PDB entry 7G8K | X-ray diffraction, 1.49 A resolution | chains A and B

[Chain A]
Name: Transforming protein RhoA
Organism: Homo sapiens
Notes: EC 3.6.5.2
UniProtKB: P61586 (RHOA_HUMAN); residue numbers follow UniProt; this construct covers 1-184
Chain sequence (185 residues; each row starts with the number of its first residue; numbering starts at 0):
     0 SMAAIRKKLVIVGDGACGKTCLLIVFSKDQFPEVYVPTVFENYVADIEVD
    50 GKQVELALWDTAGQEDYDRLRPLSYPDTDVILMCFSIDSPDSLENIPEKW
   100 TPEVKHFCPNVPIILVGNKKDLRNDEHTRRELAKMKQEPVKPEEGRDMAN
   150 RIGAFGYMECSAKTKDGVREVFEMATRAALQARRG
Disordered / not traced: 0-2, 181-184
Sequence notes: expression tag (0)
Small-molecule neighbours:
  - (3M)-3-(2-methyl-1H-imidazol-1-yl)pyridine (YZK), molecule 1: D67, R70, P71, P101, E102, H105, F106
  - (3M)-3-(2-methyl-1H-imidazol-1-yl)pyridine (YZK), molecule 2: P71, L72, Y74, P75, F106
UniProt features mapped onto this chain:
  - region: A61 to D78 (Switch II region)
  - motif: Y34 to Y42 (Effector region)
  - binding site (GTP): G12 to T19, F30 to T37, D59 to Q63, N117 to D120, S160 to K162
  - modified residue: Y34 (Microbial infection: O-AMP-tyrosine), T37 (Microbial infection: O-AMP-threonine), N41 (Microbial infection: ADP-ribosylasparagine), Q63 (5-glutamyl serotonin)
  - glycosylation: Y34 (Microbial infection: O-linked (GlcNAc) tyrosine), T37 (Microbial infection: O-alpha-linked (GlcNAc) threonine)
  - cross-link: K135 (Glycyl lysine isopeptide (Lys-Gly) (interchain with G-Cter in ubiquitin))

[Chain B]
Name: Rho guanine nucleotide exchange factor 2
Organism: Homo sapiens
UniProtKB: Q92974 (ARHG2_HUMAN); residue numbers follow UniProt; this construct covers 206-448
Chain sequence (245 residues; row label = number of the first residue in the row):
   204 SMEMDEKDFAADSWSLAVDSSFLQQHKKEVMKQQDVIYELIQTELHHVRT
   254 LKIMTRLFRTGMLEELHLEPGVVQGLFPCVDELSDIHTRFLSQLLERRRQ
   304 ALCPGSTRNFVIHRLGDLLISQFSGPSAEQMCKTYSEFCSRHSKALKLYK
   354 ELYARDKRFQQFIRKVTRPAVLKRHGVQECILLVTQRITKYPLLISRILQ
   404 HSHGIEEERQDLTTALGLVKELLSNVDEGIYQLEKGARLQEIYNR
Sequence notes: expression tag (204-205)
Small-molecule neighbours:
  - (3M)-3-(2-methyl-1H-imidazol-1-yl)pyridine (YZK), molecule 1: S218, L219, L226, M234
  - (3M)-3-(2-methyl-1H-imidazol-1-yl)pyridine (YZK), molecule 2: S346, K350, Q435
UniProt features mapped onto this chain:
  - modified residue: K353 (N6-acetyllysine)

[Chain A / chain B interface]
Contacting residue pairs (61; chain A residue first):
  R5(A) - K376(B)  hydrogen bond (side chain-backbone)
  R5(A) - E382(B)  salt bridge
  V33(A) - S216(B)
  V33(A) - S218(B)
  Y34(A) - D215(B)
  Y34(A) - S216(B)
  Y34(A) - D238(B)
  Y34(A) - V239(B)
  Y34(A) - E242(B)  hydrogen bond
  Y34(A) - R400(B)  hydrogen bond
  V35(A) - R400(B)  hydrogen bond (backbone-side chain)
  P36(A) - E242(B)
  P36(A) - R400(B)
  T37(A) - V239(B)
  T37(A) - E242(B)  hydrogen bond
  T37(A) - L396(B)
  T37(A) - L397(B)
  T37(A) - R400(B)  hydrogen bond
  V38(A) - E242(B)  hydrogen bond (backbone-side chain)
  V38(A) - K393(B)
  F39(A) - K393(B)  hydrogen bond (backbone-side chain)
  E40(A) - T246(B)
  E40(A) - H249(B)  salt bridge
  E40(A) - L386(B)
  N41(A) - R377(B)  hydrogen bond (side chain-backbone)
  N41(A) - L386(B)
  Y42(A) - R377(B)
  V43(A) - K376(B)
  D45(A) - K376(B)  salt bridge
  E54(A) - K376(B)  salt bridge
  W58(A) - E382(B)
  W58(A) - L385(B)  hydrophobic
  W58(A) - L386(B)  hydrophobic
  W58(A) - Q389(B)
  D59(A) - Q389(B)  hydrogen bond (backbone-side chain)
  A61(A) - L396(B)
  G62(A) - T392(B)
  G62(A) - L396(B)
  Q63(A) - Q389(B)
  Q63(A) - T392(B)
  Y66(A) - T392(B)
  Y66(A) - L426(B)
  Y66(A) - S427(B)
  Y66(A) - D430(B)
  D67(A) - D430(B)  hydrogen bond (backbone-side chain)
  R68(A) - D430(B)  salt bridge
  R68(A) - E431(B)
  L69(A) - C342(B)  hydrophobic
  L69(A) - T392(B)
  L69(A) - D430(B)  hydrogen bond (backbone-side chain)
  L69(A) - I433(B)  hydrophobic
  L72(A) - C342(B)
  L72(A) - H345(B)
  L72(A) - S346(B)
  L72(A) - L385(B)
  L72(A) - T388(B)
  L72(A) - Q435(B)
  S73(A) - L385(B)
  S73(A) - Q389(B)  hydrogen bond
  P75(A) - L349(B)  hydrophobic
  D76(A) - K353(B)  salt bridge
Also at the interface, not in a pair above, chain A (29 interface residues in all): K7, K27
Also at the interface, not in a pair above, chain B (36 interface residues in all): L219, Q381, I391, K423, V429

[In short]
The interface between chain A and chain B involves 29 residues on one side and 36 on the other; the contacts
include 13 hydrogen bonds and 6 salt bridges. Polar contacts include R5(A)-E382(B), E40(A)-H249(B) and
D45(A)-K376(B).
Chain A is Transforming protein RhoA and chain B is Rho guanine nucleotide exchange factor 2, both from Homo
sapiens; the structure, ARHGEF2 PanDDA analysis group deposition -- ARHGEF2 and RhoA in complex with
Z1217131798, was determined by X-ray diffraction.
